Entry 5BKJ (electron microscopy, 3.50 A resolution); this record covers chains A and C of the 8 polymer chains in the assembly.

== Chain A (and C) ==
Protein: Calcium-gated potassium channel MthK
Source organism: Methanothermobacter thermautotrophicus
Notes: chain C of this document is another copy of the same molecule, construct and numbering; everything in this record applies to it too
Reference sequence: O27564 (MTHK_METTH); numbering as in UniProt (aligned over 1-336)
Sequence (336 residues; each row starts with the number of its first residue):
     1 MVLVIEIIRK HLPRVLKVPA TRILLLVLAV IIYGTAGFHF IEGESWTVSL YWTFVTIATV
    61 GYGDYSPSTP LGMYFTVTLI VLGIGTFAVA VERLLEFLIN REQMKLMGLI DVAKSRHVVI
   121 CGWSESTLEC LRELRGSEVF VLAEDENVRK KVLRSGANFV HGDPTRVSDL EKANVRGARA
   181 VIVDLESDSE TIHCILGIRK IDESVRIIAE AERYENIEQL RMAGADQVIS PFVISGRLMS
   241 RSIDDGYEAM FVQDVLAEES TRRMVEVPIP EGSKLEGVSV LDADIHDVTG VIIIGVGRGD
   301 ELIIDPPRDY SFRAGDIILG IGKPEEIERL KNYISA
Disordered / not traced: 1-19
Bound ions: K+: Thr59 (shared with Thr59(C) of chain C; 1 residue of chain E; 1 residue of chain G)
Small-molecule neighbours:
  - phosphatidylglycerol (PGW; (1R)-2-{[(S)-{[(2S)-2,3-dihydroxypropyl]oxy}(hydroxy)phosphoryl]oxy}-1-[(hexadecanoyloxy)methyl]ethyl (9Z)-octadec-9-enoate), molecule 1: Ala20, Val27, Ile31, Phe54, Ile57, Thr86, Ala90, Arg93, Leu94, Phe97
  - phosphatidylglycerol (PGW), molecule 2: Val81, Ile84, Ala88, Glu92
  - 1-(tripentyl-$L4-azanyl)pentane (YQ1): Ile57, Ala58, Thr59, Ile84, Phe87
Swiss-Prot annotation at these positions:
  - motif: Thr59 to Asp64 (Selectivity filter)
  - binding site (Ca(2+)): Asp184, Glu210, Glu212
  - mutagenesis: Met107 (M107I: Elimination of the 26 kDa product and reduced levels of channel expression), Asp184 (D184N: At high calcium concentration, mean open time is short and mean closed time is long compared with wild-type)
Reported in the primary citation:
  - binding site for 1-(tripentyl-$L4-azanyl)pentane: Ile84, Phe87
  - conformationally variable residues (side-chain flip): Phe87
  - mutagenesis - A90L (8-fold): decreased binding to 1-(tripentyl-$L4-azanyl)pentane
  - mutagenesis - V91F: unchanged binding to 1-(tripentyl-$L4-azanyl)pentane
  - mutagenesis - A90L (8-fold): decreased binding to TPeA
  - mutagenesis - V91F: unchanged binding to TPeA

== How chain A and chain C interact ==
Pairs across the interface - 39 pairs, chain A then chain C:
  Thr47(A) with Met73(C); Tyr74(C)
  Val48(A) with Met73(C), hydrophobic
  Leu50(A) with Tyr74(C)
  Tyr51(A) with Ser66(C), hydrogen bond; Met73(C), hydrophobic; Thr76(C)
  Phe54(A) with Val77(C), hydrophobic; Ile80(C)
  Ala58(A) with Thr59(C); Ile80(C), hydrophobic
  Thr59(A) with Thr59(C)
  Val60(A) with Val60(C); Gly61(C); Ile80(C), hydrophobic
  Gly61(A) with Gly61(C)
  Tyr62(A) with Trp52(C), hydrogen bond; Thr56(C), hydrogen bond; Gly63(C)
  Asp64(A) with Ser66(C), hydrogen bond
  Leu95(A) with Leu95(C), hydrophobic
  Leu98(A) with Glu92(C); Leu95(C), hydrophobic
  Ile99(A) with Ile99(C), hydrophobic
  Arg101(A) with Glu92(C), salt bridge; Glu96(C), salt bridge
  Glu102(A) with Glu96(C)
  Gln103(A) with Gln103(C)
  Leu106(A) with Gln103(C); Met107(C), hydrophobic
  Glu125(A) with Arg166(C), salt bridge
  Leu128(A) with Arg166(C)
  Lys150(A) with Glu146(C), salt bridge; His161(C)
  Arg154(A) with Leu109(C); His161(C), hydrogen bond (side chain-backbone); Gly162(C); Asp169(C), salt bridge; Lys172(C)
Interface residues without a listed pair, chain A (25 interface residues in all): Leu94, Arg149, Lys151
Interface residues without a listed pair, chain C (29 interface residues in all): Tyr62, Pro67, Val81, Asn100

== Overview ==
25 residues of chain A and 29 residues of chain C are in contact; the contacts include 5 hydrogen bonds and 5
salt bridges. Among the polar pairs are Arg101(A)-Glu92(C), Arg101(A)-Glu96(C) and Glu125(A)-Arg166(C). From
the paper: a binding site for 1-(tripentyl-$L4-azanyl)pentane at Ile84(A) and Phe87(A); A90L of chain A
reduces binding to 1-(tripentyl-$L4-azanyl)pentane.
Chain A and chain C are both Calcium-gated potassium channel MthK (Methanothermobacter thermautotrophicus);
the structure, TPeA-bound closed MthK channel in nanodisc, was determined by electron microscopy (same
publication as 8FZ7, 8DJB, 5BKI and 5BKK).
